PDB entry 6V3K | electron microscopy, 3.40 A resolution | chains A and C of the 6 polymer chains in the assembly

[Chain A (and C)]
Name: Chimeric Sso7d and HIV-1 integrase
Source organism: Saccharolobus solfataricus (strain ATCC 35092 / DSM 1617 / JCM 11322 / P2)
Notes: chain C of this document is another copy of the same molecule, construct and numbering; everything in this record applies to it too
UniProt: chimeric construct of P39476, Q76353: residues -74 to -11 from P39476 (DN7D_SACS2) positions 1-64 (UniProt number = residue number + 75); residues 1-288 from Q76353 positions 1-288 (same numbers)
Sequence (383 residues; numbered -94 to 288; the number before each row is that of its first residue; numbers below 1 keep their minus sign (Met-94 is residue -94)):
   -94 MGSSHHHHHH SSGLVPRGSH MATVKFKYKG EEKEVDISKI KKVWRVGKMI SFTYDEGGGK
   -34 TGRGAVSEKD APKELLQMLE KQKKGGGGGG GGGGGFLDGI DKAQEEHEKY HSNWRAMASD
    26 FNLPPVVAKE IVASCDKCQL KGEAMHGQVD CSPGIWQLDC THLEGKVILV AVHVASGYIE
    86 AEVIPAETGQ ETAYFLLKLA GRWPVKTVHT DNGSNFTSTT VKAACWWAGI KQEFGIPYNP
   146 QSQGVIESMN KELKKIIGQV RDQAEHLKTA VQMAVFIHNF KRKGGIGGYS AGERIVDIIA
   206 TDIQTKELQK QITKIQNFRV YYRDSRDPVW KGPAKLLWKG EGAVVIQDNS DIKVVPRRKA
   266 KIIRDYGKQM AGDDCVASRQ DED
Unresolved in the structure: -94 to 0, 228-236, 269-288 (chain C: -94 to 212, 278-288)
Sequence notes: expression tag (-94 to -75); linker (-10 to 0)
Metal / ion sites: Zn2+: His12, His16, Cys40, Cys43; Mg2+ site 1: Asp64, Asp116 (together with QUW); Mg2+ site 2: Asp64, Glu152 (together with QUW)
Small-molecule neighbours:
  - QUW: Asp64, Cys65, Asp116, Asn117, Gly118, Phe121, Tyr143, Pro145, Gln146, Glu152, Asn155
  - QUW (4-azanyl-N-[[2,4-bis(fluoranyl)phenyl]methyl]-1-oxidanyl-2-oxidanylidene-6-(5-oxidanylpentyl)-1,8-naphthyridine-3-carboxamide): Asp64, Cys65, Asp116, Asn117, Gly118, Tyr143, Pro145, Gln146, Glu152
Curated features (UniProtKB/Swiss-Prot):
  - modified residue (N6-methyllysine): Lys-70, Lys-68, Lys-14, Lys-12, Lys-11
Reported in the primary citation:
  - binding site for QUW: Asn117, Tyr143

[Interface between chain A and chain C]
Residue-residue contacts - 55 pairs, chain A then chain C:
  Glu48(A) - Arg231(C)  salt bridge
  Ala49(A) - Arg231(C)  hydrogen bond (backbone-side chain)
  Met50(A) - Arg231(C)
  Gln53(A) - Arg228(C)
  Gln53(A) - Asp229(C)  hydrogen bond (side chain-backbone)
  Gln53(A) - Ser230(C)
  Gln53(A) - Asp232(C)
  Gln53(A) - Lys264(C)  hydrogen bond
  Val54(A) - Arg228(C)
  Asp55(A) - Arg263(C)
  Cys56(A) - Trp235(C)  hydrophobic
  Cys56(A) - Arg263(C)  hydrogen bond (side chain-backbone)
  Cys56(A) - Lys264(C)
  Cys56(A) - Ala265(C)
  Pro58(A) - Arg262(C)
  Ala80(A) - Lys266(C)  hydrogen bond (backbone-side chain)
  Ile191(A) - Tyr226(C)
  Ile191(A) - Lys266(C)
  Ile191(A) - Ile268(C)  hydrophobic
  Gly192(A) - Asp270(C)
  Tyr194(A) - Arg269(C)  hydrogen bond (side chain-backbone)
  Tyr194(A) - Asp270(C)
  Tyr194(A) - Tyr271(C)  hydrogen bond (side chain-backbone)
  Asp202(A) - Ile268(C)
  Asp202(A) - Arg269(C)  hydrogen bond (side chain-backbone)
  Asp202(A) - Asp270(C)
  Asp202(A) - Tyr271(C)
  Ile203(A) - Ile267(C)
  Ile203(A) - Ile268(C)  hydrophobic
  Thr206(A) - Phe223(C)
  Thr206(A) - Ile267(C)
  Thr206(A) - Ile268(C)
  Thr206(A) - Arg269(C)  hydrogen bond (side chain-backbone)
  Asp207(A) - Lys244(C)  salt bridge
  Asp207(A) - Arg262(C)  salt bridge
  Gln209(A) - Phe223(C)
  Thr210(A) - Phe223(C)
  Thr210(A) - Leu241(C)
  Thr210(A) - Lys244(C)  hydrogen bond
  Leu213(A) - Lys219(C)
  Leu213(A) - Ile220(C)
  Gln214(A) - Ile220(C)
  Gln214(A) - Trp243(C)  hydrogen bond
  Gln214(A) - Lys244(C)
  Gln216(A) - Gln216(C)
  Ile217(A) - Gln216(C)
  Ile217(A) - Ile217(C)  hydrophobic
  Ile220(A) - Leu213(C)  hydrophobic
  Leu242(A) - Trp243(C)
  Trp243(A) - Gln221(C)
  Trp243(A) - Leu242(C)
  Val250(A) - Val250(C)  hydrophobic
  Ile257(A) - Trp243(C)  hydrophobic
  Ile257(A) - Ala248(C)  hydrophobic
  Ile257(A) - Val259(C)  hydrophobic
Also at the interface, not in a pair above, chain A (36 interface residues in all): Ser57, Val79, Ala205, Lys211, Thr218, Gln221, Ala248, Gln252, Val259
Also at the interface, not in a pair above, chain C (35 interface residues in all): Pro233, Gln252, Ile257, Gly272

[Summary]
36 residues of chain A face 35 of chain C across their interface, with 11 hydrogen bonds and 3 salt bridges.
Polar pairs include Glu48(A)-Arg231(C), Asp207(A)-Lys244(C) and Asp207(A)-Arg262(C). Bound to chain A:
compound QUW and QUW. His12(A), His16(A), Cys40(A) and Cys43(A) form the Zn2+ site. From the paper: a binding
site for QUW at Asn117(A) and Tyr143(A).
Chain A and chain C are both Chimeric Sso7d and HIV-1 integrase (Saccharolobus solfataricus (strain ATCC 35092
/ DSM 1617 / JCM 11322 / P2)); the structure, Structure of HIV cleaved synaptic complex (CSC) intasome bound
with magnesium and INSTI XZ419 (compound 4c), was determined by electron microscopy together with 6PUT, 6PUW,
6PUY and 6PUZ from the same study.
